6MAF - chains A and D of the 4 polymer chains in the assembly; structure by X-ray diffraction, 3.79 A resolution.

Chain A:
Protein: BbvCI endonuclease subunit 1
Organism: Brevibacillus brevis
UniProtKB: Q5D6Y5 (Q5D6Y5_BREBE); numbering as in UniProt (aligned over 1-275)
Chain sequence (275 residues; numbered 1 to 275; the number before each row is that of its first residue):
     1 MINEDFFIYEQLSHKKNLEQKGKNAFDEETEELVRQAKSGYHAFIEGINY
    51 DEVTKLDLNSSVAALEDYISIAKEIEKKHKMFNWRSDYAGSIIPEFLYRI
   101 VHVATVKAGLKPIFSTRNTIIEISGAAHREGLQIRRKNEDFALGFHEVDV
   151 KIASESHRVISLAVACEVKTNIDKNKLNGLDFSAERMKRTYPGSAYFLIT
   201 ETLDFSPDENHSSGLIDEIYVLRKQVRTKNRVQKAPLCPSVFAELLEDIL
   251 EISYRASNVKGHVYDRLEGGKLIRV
Unresolved in the structure: 1-5, 265-275
From the paper describing this entry:
  - catalytic residues: Asp-140, Glu-167, Lys-169
  - mutagenesis - E95A, D140A, K169A, K169E, E218A: abolished catalytic activity
  - mutagenesis - E139A, E147A, D149A, E201A: unchanged catalytic activity
  - mutagenesis - N138A, E155A, E167A: decreased catalytic activity
  - specificity-determining residues: Lys-176
  - specificity-determining residues: Arg-85, Asp-204, Arg-227 (proposed by the authors, not directly observed)

Chain D:
Protein: BbvCI endonuclease subunit 2
Organism: Brevibacillus brevis
UniProtKB: Q5D6Y4 (Q5D6Y4_BREBE); residues 1-285 here = UniProt positions 1-285
Chain sequence (285 residues; numbered 1 to 285; the number before each row is that of its first residue):
     1 MFNQFNPLVYTHGGKLERKSKKDKTASKVFEEFGVMEAYNCWKEASLCIQ
    51 QRDKDSVLKLVAALNTYKDAVEPIFDSRLNSAQEVLQPSILEEFFEYLFS
   101 RIDSIVGVNIPIRHPAKGYLSLSFNPHNIETLIQSPEYTVRAKDHDFIIG
   151 GSAKLTIQGHGGEGETTNIVVPAVAIECKRYLERNMLDECAGTAERLKRA
   201 TPYCLYFVVAEYLKLDDGAPELTEIDEIYILRHQRNSERNKPGFKPNPID
   251 GELIWDLYQEVMNHLGKIWWDPNSALQRGKVFNRP
Unresolved in the structure: 1-5, 283-285
From the paper describing this entry:
  - catalytic residues: Asp-146, Glu-177, Lys-179
  - mutagenesis - D146A, K179A, E211A, E227A: abolished catalytic activity
  - mutagenesis - E93A, D146A/E177A/K179A, E177A, M186K (103-fold): decreased catalytic activity
  - mutagenesis - D144A, E163A, E165A, D226A: unchanged catalytic activity
  - specificity-determining residues: Met-186
  - specificity-determining residues: Lys-214, Asn-236 (proposed by the authors, not directly observed)

Chain A / chain D interface:
Residue-residue contacts (14; chain A residue first):
  Arg-117(A) with Thr-223(D)
  Thr-119(A) with Ala-219(D)
  Gln-133(A) with Asp-216(D)
  Lys-174(A) with Lys-117(D)
  Asn-178(A) with Lys-143(D)
  Phe-182(A) with Asp-188(D); Gly-192(D)
  Glu-185(A) with Gly-192(D)
  Glu-209(A) with Thr-139(D); Val-140(D)
  Asn-210(A) with Thr-139(D)
  His-211(A) with Arg-141(D), hydrogen bond (backbone-side chain)
  Ser-212(A) with Arg-141(D), hydrogen bond
  Ser-213(A) with Arg-141(D)
Also at the interface, not in a pair above, chain A (13 interface residues in all): Arg-135
Also at the interface, not in a pair above, chain D (14 interface residues in all): Ala-142, Arg-184, Gly-218, Glu-221

Overview:
13 residues of chain A face 14 of chain D across their interface, with 2 hydrogen bonds. Polar pairs include
His-211(A)/Arg-141(D) and Ser-212(A)/Arg-141(D). The paper reports catalytic residues Asp-140(A), Glu-167(A)
and Asp-146(D) among others; E95A, D140A and K169A of chain A, among others, abolish catalytic activity; 24
substitutions were tested in all.
Chain A is BbvCI endonuclease subunit 1 and chain D is BbvCI endonuclease subunit 2, both from Brevibacillus
brevis; the structure, native BbvCI A2B2 tetramer at low resolution, was determined by X-ray diffraction,
deposited together with 6EG7 and 6MAG.
